PDB entry 6XAV | electron microscopy, 7.70 A resolution (low resolution: residue-level contacts below are approximate; hydrogen-bond / salt-bridge calls are withheld) | chains K and I of the 16 polymer chains in the assembly

Chain K:
Protein: DNA-directed RNA polymerase subunit alpha
Source organism: Escherichia coli K-12
Notes: EC 2.7.7.6
Reference sequence: P0A7Z4 (RPOA_ECOLI); residue numbers follow UniProt; this construct covers 1-329
Amino-acid sequence (329 residues; numbered 1 to 329; the number before each row is that of its first residue):
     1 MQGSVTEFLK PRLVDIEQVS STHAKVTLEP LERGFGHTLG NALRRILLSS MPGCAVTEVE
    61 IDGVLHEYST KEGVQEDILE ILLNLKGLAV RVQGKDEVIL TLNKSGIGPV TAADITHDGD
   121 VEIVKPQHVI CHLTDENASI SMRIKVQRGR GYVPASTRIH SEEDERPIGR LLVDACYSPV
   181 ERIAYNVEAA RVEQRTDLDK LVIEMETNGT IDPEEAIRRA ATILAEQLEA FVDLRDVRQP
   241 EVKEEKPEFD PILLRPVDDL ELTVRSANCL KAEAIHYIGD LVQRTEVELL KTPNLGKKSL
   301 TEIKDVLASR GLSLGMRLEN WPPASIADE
Disordered / not traced: 1-6, 58, 235-263, 316-329
Curated features (UniProtKB/Swiss-Prot):
  - region: E162 to E165 (Required for interaction with Crp at class II promoters)
  - modified residue: R265 (ADP-ribosylarginine), K297 (N6-acetyllysine), K298 (N6-acetyllysine)
  - mutagenesis: R45 (R45C: In rpoA112; temperature-sensitive, blocks RNA polymerase assembly), E162 to E165 (5-fold decrease in CRP-class II promoter-dependent transcription), E165 (E165K: 5-fold decrease in CRP-class II promoter-dependent transcription), R191 (R191C: In rpoA101; temperature-sensitive)

Chain I:
Protein: DNA-directed RNA polymerase subunit beta
Source organism: Escherichia coli K-12
Notes: EC 2.7.7.6
Reference sequence: P0A8V2 (RPOB_ECOLI); residues 1-1342 here = UniProt positions 1-1342
Amino-acid sequence (1342 residues; numbered 1 to 1342; the number before each row is that of its first residue):
     1 MVYSYTEKKR IRKDFGKRPQ VLDVPYLLSI QLDSFQKFIE QDPEGQYGLE AAFRSVFPIQ
    61 SYSGNSELQY VSYRLGEPVF DVQECQIRGV TYSAPLRVKL RLVIYEREAP EGTVKDIKEQ
   121 EVYMGEIPLM TDNGTFVING TERVIVSQLH RSPGVFFDSD KGKTHSSGKV LYNARIIPYR
   181 GSWLDFEFDP KDNLFVRIDR RRKLPATIIL RALNYTTEQI LDLFFEKVIF EIRDNKLQME
   241 LVPERLRGET ASFDIEANGK VYVEKGRRIT ARHIRQLEKD DVKLIEVPVE YIAGKVVAKD
   301 YIDESTGELI CAANMELSLD LLAKLSQSGH KRIETLFTND LDHGPYISET LRVDPTNDRL
   361 SALVEIYRMM RPGEPPTREA AESLFENLFF SEDRYDLSAV GRMKFNRSLL REEIEGSGIL
   421 SKDDIIDVMK KLIDIRNGKG EVDDIDHLGN RRIRSVGEMA ENQFRVGLVR VERAVKERLS
   481 LGDLDTLMPQ DMINAKPISA AVKEFFGSSQ LSQFMDQNNP LSEITHKRRI SALGPGGLTR
   541 ERAGFEVRDV HPTHYGRVCP IETPEGPNIG LINSLSVYAQ TNEYGFLETP YRKVTDGVVT
   601 DEIHYLSAIE EGNYVIAQAN SNLDEEGHFV EDLVTCRSKG ESSLFSRDQV DYMDVSTQQV
   661 VSVGASLIPF LEHDDANRAL MGANMQRQAV PTLRADKPLV GTGMERAVAV DSGVTAVAKR
   721 GGVVQYVDAS RIVIKVNEDE MYPGEAGIDI YNLTKYTRSN QNTCINQMPC VSLGEPVERG
   781 DVLADGPSTD LGELALGQNM RVAFMPWNGY NFEDSILVSE RVVQEDRFTT IHIQELACVS
   841 RDTKLGPEEI TADIPNVGEA ALSKLDESGI VYIGAEVTGG DILVGKVTPK GETQLTPEEK
   901 LLRAIFGEKA SDVKDSSLRV PNGVSGTVID VQVFTRDGVE KDKRALEIEE MQLKQAKKDL
   961 SEELQILEAG LFSRIRAVLV AGGVEAEKLD KLPRDRWLEL GLTDEEKQNQ LEQLAEQYDE
  1021 LKHEFEKKLE AKRRKITQGD DLAPGVLKIV KVYLAVKRRI QPGDKMAGRH GNKGVISKIN
  1081 PIEDMPYDEN GTPVDIVLNP LGVPSRMNIG QILETHLGMA AKGIGDKINA MLKQQQEVAK
  1141 LREFIQRAYD LGADVRQKVD LSTFSDEEVM RLAENLRKGM PIATPVFDGA KEAEIKELLK
  1201 LGDLPTSGQI RLYDGRTGEQ FERPVTVGYM YMLKLNHLVD DKMHARSTGS YSLVTQQPLG
  1261 GKAQFGGQRF GEMEVWALEA YGAAYTLQEM LTVKSDDVNG RTKMYKNIVD GNHQMEPGMP
  1321 ESFNVLLKEI RSLGINIELE DE
Disordered / not traced: 892-910, 983-1001
Curated features (UniProtKB/Swiss-Prot):
  - modified residue (N6-acetyllysine): K1022, K1200
  - mutagenesis: I561 (I561S: Resistant to antibiotics salinamide A and B), I569 (I569S: Resistant to antibiotics salinamide A and B), A665 (A665E: Resistant to antibiotics salinamide A and B), D675 (D675A/G: Resistant to antibiotics salinamide A and B), N677 (N677H/K: Resistant to antibiotics salinamide A and B), L680 (L680M: Resistant to antibiotics salinamide A and B), E813 (E813K: Disrupts the enzyme's active center)

Chain K / chain I interface:
Pairs across the interface - 70 pairs, chain K then chain I:
  H37(K) with G1218(I)
  N41(K) with Y1087(I); D1214(I); G1215(I); R1216(I); T1217(I); G1218(I)
  R44(K) with E1083(I); Y1087(I); G1091(I); P1093(I)
  R45(K) with E1083(I); D1084(I); G1215(I); R1216(I)
  L48(K) with I1082(I)
  S49(K) with E1083(I)
  L65(K) with I873(I); G874(I)
  H66(K) with I873(I); V928(I); I929(I)
  Y68(K) with Y756(I); I831(I); T927(I); I929(I); A1055(I); K1057(I)
  T70(K) with A729(I); K755(I)
  K71(K) with D728(I)
  E72(K) with Q955(I)
  G73(K) with Y726(I); D728(I)
  V74(K) with D728(I); A729(I)
  Q75(K) with V727(I); A729(I); P769(I); V771(I)
  E76(K) with A729(I)
  D77(K) with K755(I); Y756(I)
  L79(K) with L693(I); Y756(I); I831(I)
  E80(K) with M768(I)
  L83(K) with L693(I); R694(I)
  K86(K) with Q824(I)
  I107(K) with L773(I)
  T134(K) with Y726(I); V727(I); L773(I)
  Y152(K) with V823(I); Q824(I); D826(I); R1059(I)
  I168(K) with I873(I); G874(I); A875(I)
  D174(K) with D826(I)
  E181(K) with R821(I)
  R182(K) with N1090(I); G1091(I)
  I183(K) with G1091(I)
  A184(K) with N1090(I); G1091(I)
  Y185(K) with Y1087(I); G1218(I)
Interface residues without a listed pair, chain K (38 interface residues in all): E67, K125, D135, P154, R166, C176, V180
Interface residues without a listed pair, chain I (50 interface residues in all): S730, N766, S772, E820, Y872, E876, E962, M1085, E1089, T1092, K1133

Overview:
Chain K and chain I form an interface of 38 and 50 residues respectively. From UniProt: 6 mutagenesis sites on
chain K; 7 mutagenesis sites on chain I.
Chain K is DNA-directed RNA polymerase subunit alpha and chain I is DNA-directed RNA polymerase subunit beta,
both from Escherichia coli K-12; the structure, CryoEM Structure of E. coli Rho-dependent Transcription
Pre-termination Complex bound with NusG, was determined by electron microscopy together with 6XAS from the
same study.
